Entry 8RB8 (electron microscopy, 3.41 A resolution); this record covers chains H and B of the 7 polymer chains in the assembly.

[Chain H]
Molecule: Protein RnfH
From: Azotobacter vinelandii DJ
UniProtKB: Q9F5Y0 (RNFH_AZOVD); residues 1-86 here = UniProt positions 1-86
Sequence (86 residues; each row starts with the number of its first residue):
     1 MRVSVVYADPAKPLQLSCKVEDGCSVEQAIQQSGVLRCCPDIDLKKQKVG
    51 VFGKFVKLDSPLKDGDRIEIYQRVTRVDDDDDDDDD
Not modelled in the structure: 1, 73-86

[Chain B]
Molecule: Ion-translocating oxidoreductase complex subunit B
From: Azotobacter vinelandii DJ
Notes: EC 7.-.-.-
UniProtKB: C1DMA7 (C1DMA7_AZOVD); residue numbers follow UniProt; this construct covers 1-174
Sequence (174 residues; row label = number of the first residue in the row):
     1 MIEATLALTVMGVLLGCGLGLAARKFAVTDENPLIKEVSDLMPGSQCGQC
    51 GFPGCGAAAVAIVEGNASVTCCPPGGVGLAEKLAAILGVPLDASQVAAPM
   101 LARVEASQCIGCTRCYRACPTDAIVGASGQVHVVLEDACTGCGKCRDACP
   151 EDCVLLIPQEQTLDTWRWDKPAAA
Not modelled in the structure: 1, 27-74, 86-97
Ion coordination: 4Fe-4S cluster Fe site 1: Cys109, Cys112, Cys115, Cys149; 4Fe-4S cluster Fe site 2: Cys119, Cys139, Cys142, Cys145
Small-molecule neighbours:
  - 4Fe-4S cluster (SF4), molecule 1: Ala102, Ala118, Cys119, Thr121, Ala123, Ile124, Ala138, Cys139, Thr140, Gly141, Cys142, Gly143, Lys144, Cys145, Leu156
  - 4Fe-4S cluster (SF4), molecule 2: Gln108, Cys109, Ile110, Gly111, Cys112, Thr113, Arg114, Cys115, Val133, Cys149, Cys153

[Chain H / chain B interface]
Pairs across the interface (7; chain H residue first):
  Gln15(H) with Glu136(B)
  Phe52(H) with Tyr116(B), hydrogen bond (backbone-side chain)
  Gly53(H) with Ala127(B)
  Arg67(H) with Asp122(B), salt bridge
  Glu69(H) with Val125(B)
  Tyr71(H) with Val131(B), hydrophobic
  Gln72(H) with Val131(B)
Interface residues without a listed pair, chain H (10 interface residues in all): Val6, Ala8, Pro13
Interface residues without a listed pair, chain B (8 interface residues in all): Gly126, Val134

[Summary]
10 residues of chain H and 8 residues of chain B are in contact; the contacts include 1 hydrogen bond and 1
salt bridge. Polar pairs include Arg67(H)-Asp122(B) and Phe52(H)-Tyr116(B). Bound to chain B: 4Fe-4S cluster.
Here chain H is Protein RnfH and chain B is Ion-translocating oxidoreductase complex subunit B, both from
Azotobacter vinelandii DJ. Entry 8RB8 (Cryo-EM structure of the NADH:ferredoxin oxidoreductase RNF from
Azotobacter vinelandii, purified with 2-ME/TCEP, NADH added) was determined by electron microscopy, deposited
together with 8RB9, 8RBM, 8RBQ and 8AHX.
